Entry 3CI7 (X-ray diffraction, 1.40 A resolution); this record covers chains A and D of the 4 polymer chains in the assembly.

== Chain A (and D) ==
Protein: bovine pancreatic trypsin inhibitor
Notes: chain D of this document is another copy of the same molecule, construct and numbering; everything in this record applies to it too
Amino-acid sequence (58 residues; each row starts with the number of its first residue):
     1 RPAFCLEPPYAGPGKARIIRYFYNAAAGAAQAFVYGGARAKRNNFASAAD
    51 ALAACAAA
Cystine bridges: Cys5-Cys55
From the paper describing this entry:
  - conformationally variable residues (side-chain flip): Phe4, Arg20, Tyr21, Gln31

== How chain A and chain D interact ==
Contacting residue pairs (7):
  Ala27(A) with Ala48(D)
  Gly28(A) with Ala48(D)
  Ala29(A) with Ala48(D), hydrophobic
  Ala48(A) with Ala29(D), hydrophobic
  Ala49(A) with Ala27(D)
  Leu52(A) with Gly28(D); Leu52(D), hydrophobic
Other interface residues (no listed pair), chain D (8 interface residues in all): Tyr21, Ala30, Ala49

== Overview ==
6 residues of chain A and 8 residues of chain D are in contact. The paper reports conformational variability
at Phe4(A), Arg20(A) and Tyr21(A) among others.
Chain A and chain D are both bovine pancreatic trypsin inhibitor; the structure, Crystal structure of a
simplified BPTI containing 20 alanines, was determined by X-ray diffraction together with 2ZJX from the same
study.
